PDB entry 9JGH | electron microscopy, 3.70 A resolution | chains I and N of the 15 polymer chains in the assembly

[Chain I (and N)]
Protein: tube tail protein
Organism: Bacillus subtilis
Notes: chain N of this document is another copy of the same molecule, construct and numbering; everything in this record applies to it too
Reference sequence: A0A162TY69 (A0A162TY69_BACIU); residues 1-264 here = UniProt positions 1-264
Amino-acid sequence (270 residues; numbered 1 to 270; the number before each row is that of its first residue):
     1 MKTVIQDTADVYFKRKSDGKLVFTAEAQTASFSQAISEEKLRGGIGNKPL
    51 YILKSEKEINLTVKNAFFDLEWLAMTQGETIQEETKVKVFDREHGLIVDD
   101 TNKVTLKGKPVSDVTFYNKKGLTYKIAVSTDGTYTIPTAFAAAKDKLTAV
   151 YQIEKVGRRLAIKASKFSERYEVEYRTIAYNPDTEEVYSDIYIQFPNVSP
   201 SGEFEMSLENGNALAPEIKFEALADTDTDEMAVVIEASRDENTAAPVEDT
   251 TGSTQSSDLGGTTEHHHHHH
Disordered / not traced: 39-55, 113-134, 242-270 (chain N: 242-270)
Sequence notes: expression tag (265-270)

[Interface between chain I and chain N]
Residue-residue contacts - 6 pairs, chain I then chain N:
  Asp7(I) - Ile45(N)
  Thr8(I) - Ile45(N)
  Asp10(I) - Ile45(N)
  Ala25(I) - Ile45(N)
  Glu26(I) - Gly43(N)
  Gln28(I) - Arg42(N)
Also at the interface, not in a pair above, chain I (7 interface residues in all): Ala27
Also at the interface, not in a pair above, chain N (5 interface residues in all): Gly44, Leu50

[Overview]
7 residues of chain I face 5 of chain N across their interface.
Both chains are tube tail protein (Bacillus subtilis). Entry 9JGH (cryo-EM structure of the TTP polymer at the
tube's end) was determined by electron microscopy, deposited together with 9JGI.
